PDB entry 1UMF | X-ray diffraction, 2.25 A resolution | chains C and D of the 4 polymer chains in the assembly

== Chain C (and D) ==
Name: Chorismate synthase
Source organism: Helicobacter pylori
Notes: EC 4.2.3.5; chain D of this document is another copy of the same molecule, construct and numbering; everything in this record applies to it too
UniProt: P56122 (AROC_HELPY); residues 1-365 here = UniProt positions 1-365
Sequence (365 residues; each row starts with the number of its first residue):
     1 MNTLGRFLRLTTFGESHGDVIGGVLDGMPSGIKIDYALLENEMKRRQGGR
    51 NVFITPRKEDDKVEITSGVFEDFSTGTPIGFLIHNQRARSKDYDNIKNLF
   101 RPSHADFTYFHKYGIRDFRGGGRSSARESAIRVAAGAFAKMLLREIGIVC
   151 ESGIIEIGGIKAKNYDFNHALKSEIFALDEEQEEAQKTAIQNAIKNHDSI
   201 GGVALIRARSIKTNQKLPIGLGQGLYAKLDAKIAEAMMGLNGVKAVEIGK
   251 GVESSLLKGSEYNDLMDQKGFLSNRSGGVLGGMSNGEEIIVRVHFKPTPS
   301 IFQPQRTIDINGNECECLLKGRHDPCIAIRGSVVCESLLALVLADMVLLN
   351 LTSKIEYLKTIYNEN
Curated features (UniProtKB/Swiss-Prot):
  - binding site (NADP(+)): R46
  - binding site (FMN): R123 to S125, N241, G242, G281, K296 to S300, R322
What the authors report for this chain:
  - catalytic residues: R46, R132, R330 (proposed by the authors, not directly observed)

== Interface between chain C and chain D ==
Residue-residue contacts (64; chain C residue first):
  R6(C) - R6(D)  hydrogen bond (side chain-backbone)
  R6(C) - R9(D)
  F7(C) - F7(D)  hydrophobic
  F7(C) - L349(D)  hydrophobic
  F7(C) - T352(D)
  R9(C) - R6(D)
  P29(C) - T352(D)
  P29(C) - S353(D)
  P29(C) - K354(D)
  P29(C) - I355(D)
  P29(C) - L358(D)  hydrophobic
  S30(C) - S353(D)  hydrogen bond (backbone-backbone)
  S30(C) - K354(D)
  S30(C) - I355(D)  hydrogen bond (backbone-backbone)
  G31(C) - I355(D)
  I32(C) - I355(D)  hydrophobic
  L142(C) - L358(D)  hydrophobic
  E145(C) - I355(D)
  E145(C) - K359(D)  salt bridge
  E145(C) - N363(D)  hydrogen bond (backbone-side chain)
  I146(C) - Y362(D)  hydrophobic
  I146(C) - N363(D)
  L221(C) - Y362(D)
  Q223(C) - F7(D)
  V347(C) - Y362(D)  hydrogen bond (backbone-side chain)
  L348(C) - T352(D)
  L348(C) - L358(D)  hydrophobic
  L349(C) - F7(D)  hydrophobic
  N350(C) - Y362(D)  hydrogen bond
  L351(C) - L351(D)
  L351(C) - L358(D)  hydrophobic
  L351(C) - I361(D)  hydrophobic
  L351(C) - Y362(D)  hydrophobic
  T352(C) - F7(D)
  T352(C) - P29(D)
  S353(C) - P29(D)
  S353(C) - S30(D)  hydrogen bond (backbone-backbone)
  K354(C) - P29(D)
  K354(C) - S30(D)
  I355(C) - P29(D)
  I355(C) - S30(D)  hydrogen bond (backbone-backbone)
  I355(C) - G31(D)
  I355(C) - I32(D)  hydrophobic
  I355(C) - E145(D)
  Y357(C) - I361(D)  hydrophobic
  L358(C) - P29(D)  hydrophobic
  L358(C) - L142(D)  hydrophobic
  L358(C) - L348(D)  hydrophobic
  L358(C) - L351(D)  hydrophobic
  K359(C) - E145(D)  salt bridge
  T360(C) - T360(D)
  I361(C) - L351(D)  hydrophobic
  I361(C) - Y357(D)  hydrophobic
  I361(C) - I361(D)  hydrophobic
  Y362(C) - I146(D)  hydrophobic
  Y362(C) - K212(D)
  Y362(C) - P218(D)  hydrophobic
  Y362(C) - L221(D)
  Y362(C) - V347(D)  hydrogen bond (side chain-backbone)
  Y362(C) - N350(D)  hydrogen bond
  Y362(C) - L351(D)  hydrophobic
  N363(C) - E145(D)  hydrogen bond (side chain-backbone)
  N363(C) - I146(D)
  N363(C) - K212(D)  hydrogen bond
Also at the interface, not in a pair above, chain C (30 interface residues in all): P218, M346
Also at the interface, not in a pair above, chain D (30 interface residues in all): M346

== In short ==
Chain C and chain D each contribute 30 residues to their interface; the contacts include 12 hydrogen bonds and
2 salt bridges. Polar pairs include E145(C)-K359(D), R6(C)-R6(D) and E145(C)-N363(D). From UniProt:
NADP+-binding residue R46(C) and 12 FMN-binding residues on chain C. From the paper: catalytic residues
R46(C), R132(C) and R330(C).
Chain C and chain D are both Chorismate synthase (Helicobacter pylori); the structure, crystal structure of
chorismate synthase, was determined by X-ray diffraction (same publication as 1UM0).
